Entry 2VUE (X-ray diffraction, 2.42 A resolution); this record covers chain A.

Chain A:
Name: Serum albumin
Organism: Homo sapiens
Reference sequence: P02768 (ALBU_HUMAN); residues 1-585 here correspond to UniProt positions 25-609 (UniProt number = residue number + 24)
Chain sequence (585 residues; each row starts with the number of its first residue):
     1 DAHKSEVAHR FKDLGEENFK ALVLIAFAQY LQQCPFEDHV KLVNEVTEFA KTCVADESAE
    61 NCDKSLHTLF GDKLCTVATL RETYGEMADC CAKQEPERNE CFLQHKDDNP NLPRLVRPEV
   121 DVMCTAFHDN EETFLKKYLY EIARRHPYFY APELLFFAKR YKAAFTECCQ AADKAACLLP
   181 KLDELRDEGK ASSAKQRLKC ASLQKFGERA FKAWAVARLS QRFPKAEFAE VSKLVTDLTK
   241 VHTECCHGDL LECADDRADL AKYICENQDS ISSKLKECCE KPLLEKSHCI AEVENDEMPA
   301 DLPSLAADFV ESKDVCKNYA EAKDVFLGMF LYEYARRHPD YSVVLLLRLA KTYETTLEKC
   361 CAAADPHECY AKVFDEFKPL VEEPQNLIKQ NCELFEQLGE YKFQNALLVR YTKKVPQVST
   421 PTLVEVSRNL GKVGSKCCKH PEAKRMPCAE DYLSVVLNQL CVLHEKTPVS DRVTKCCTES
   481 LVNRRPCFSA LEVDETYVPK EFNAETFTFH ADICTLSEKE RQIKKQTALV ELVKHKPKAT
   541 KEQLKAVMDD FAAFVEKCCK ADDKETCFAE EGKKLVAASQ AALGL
Unresolved in the structure: 1-4, 79-88, 580-585
Cystine bridges: Cys-53/Cys-62, Cys-75/Cys-91, Cys-90/Cys-101, Cys-124/Cys-169, Cys-168/Cys-177, Cys-200/Cys-246, Cys-245/Cys-253, Cys-265/Cys-279, Cys-278/Cys-289, Cys-316/Cys-361, Cys-360/Cys-369, Cys-392/Cys-438, Cys-437/Cys-448, Cys-461/Cys-477, Cys-476/Cys-487, Cys-514/Cys-559, Cys-558/Cys-567
Residues lining bound ligands: biliverdine ix alpha (BLA): Leu-115, Val-116, Arg-117, Pro-118, Val-122, Met-123, Ala-126, Phe-134, Tyr-138, Ile-142, His-146, Phe-149, Phe-157, Tyr-161, Leu-182, Leu-185, Arg-186, Gly-189, Lys-190
UniProt features mapped onto this chain:
  - binding site (Cu cation): His-3
  - binding site (Ca(2+)): Glu-6, Asp-13, Glu-244, Asp-249, Glu-252, Asp-255, Asp-259
  - binding site (Zn(2+)): His-67, His-247, Asp-249
  - binding site ((4Z,15Z)-bilirubin IXalpha): Lys-240
  - site: Lys-4 (Not glycated), Lys-20 (Not glycated), Lys-41 (Not glycated), Lys-64 (Not glycated), Lys-73 (Not glycated), Lys-93 (Not glycated), Lys-106 (Not glycated), Lys-136 (Not glycated), Lys-159 (Not glycated), Lys-174 (Not glycated), Lys-181 (Not glycated), Lys-190 (Not glycated), Lys-195 (Not glycated), Lys-199 (Aspirin-acetylated lysine), Lys-205 (Not glycated), Lys-212 (Not glycated), Lys-240 (Not glycated), Lys-262 (Not glycated), Lys-274 (Not glycated), Lys-286 (Not glycated) and 18 more in UniProt
  - modified residue: Ser-5 (Phosphoserine), Ser-58 (Phosphoserine), Ser-65 (Phosphoserine), Thr-83 (Phosphothreonine), Lys-205 (N6-succinyllysine), Ser-273 (Phosphoserine), Ser-419 (Phosphoserine), Thr-420 (Phosphothreonine), Thr-422 (Phosphothreonine), Lys-436 (N6-succinyllysine), Ser-489 (Phosphoserine), Lys-519 (N6-succinyllysine), Lys-534 (N6-methyllysine), Lys-564 (N6-succinyllysine)
  - glycosylation: Lys-12 (N-linked (Glc) (glycation) lysine), Lys-51 (N-linked (Glc) (glycation) lysine), Lys-137 (N-linked (Glc) (glycation) lysine), Lys-162 (N-linked (Glc) (glycation) lysine), Lys-199 (N-linked (Glc) (glycation) lysine), Lys-225 (N-linked (Glc) (glycation) lysine), Lys-233 (N-linked (Glc) (glycation) lysine), Lys-276 (N-linked (Glc) (glycation) lysine), Lys-281 (N-linked (Glc) (glycation) lysine), Lys-313 (N-linked (Glc) (glycation) lysine), Lys-317 (N-linked (Glc) (glycation) lysine), Asn-318 (N-linked (GlcNAc...) asparagine), Lys-323 (N-linked (Glc) (glycation) lysine), Lys-351 (N-linked (Glc) (glycation) lysine), Lys-378 (N-linked (Glc) (glycation) lysine), Lys-413 (N-linked (Glc) (glycation) lysine), Lys-439 (N-linked (Glc) (glycation) lysine), Lys-444 (N-linked (Glc) (glycation) lysine), Asp-494 (N-linked (GlcNAc...) asparagine), Lys-525 (N-linked (Glc) (glycation) lysine) and 4 more in UniProt
What the authors report for this chain:
  - binding site for biliverdine ix alpha: Leu-115, Arg-117, Pro-118, Met-123, Phe-134, Tyr-138, Ile-142, Phe-149, Phe-157, Arg-186, Gly-189, Lys-190

Overview:
Ligands of chain A: biliverdine ix alpha. UniProt lists Cu cation-binding residue His-3, 7 Ca2+-binding
residues, 3 Zn2+-binding residues and (4Z,15Z)-bilirubin IXalpha-binding residue Lys-240. The paper reports a
binding site for biliverdine ix alpha at Leu-115, Arg-117 and Pro-118 among others.
Chain A is Serum albumin (Homo sapiens); the structure, Human serum albumin complexed with
4Z,15E-bilirubin-IX-alpha, was determined by X-ray diffraction together with 2VUF from the same study.
